5CZA - chains S and T of the 28 polymer chains in the assembly; structure by X-ray diffraction, 2.50 A resolution.

# Chain S
Name: Proteasome subunit alpha type-6
Source organism: Saccharomyces cerevisiae (strain ATCC 204508 / S288c)
Notes: EC 3.4.25.1
Reference sequence: P40302 (PSA6_YEAST); residues 0-233 here correspond to UniProt positions 1-234 (UniProt number = residue number + 1)
Chain sequence (234 residues; each row starts with the number of its first residue; numbering starts at 0):
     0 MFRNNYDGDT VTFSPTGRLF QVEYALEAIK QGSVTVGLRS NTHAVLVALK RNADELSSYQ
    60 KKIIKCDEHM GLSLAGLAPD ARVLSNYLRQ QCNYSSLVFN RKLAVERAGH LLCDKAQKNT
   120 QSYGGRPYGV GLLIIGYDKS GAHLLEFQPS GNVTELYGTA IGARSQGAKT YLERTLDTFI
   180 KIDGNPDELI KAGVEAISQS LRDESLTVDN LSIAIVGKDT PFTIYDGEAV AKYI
Unresolved in the structure: 0-2
Curated features (UniProtKB/Swiss-Prot):
  - modified residue: Ser13 (Phosphoserine)
  - cross-link: Lys190 (Glycyl lysine isopeptide (Lys-Gly) (interchain with G-Cter in ubiquitin))

# Chain T
Name: Probable proteasome subunit alpha type-7
Source organism: Saccharomyces cerevisiae (strain ATCC 204508 / S288c)
Notes: EC 3.4.25.1
Reference sequence: P21242 (PSA7_YEAST); residues -3 to 284 here correspond to UniProt positions 1-288 (UniProt number = residue number + 4)
Chain sequence (288 residues; numbered -3 to 284; the number before each row is that of its first residue; numbers below 1 keep their minus sign (Met-3 is residue -3)):
    -3 MTSIGTGYDL SNSVFSPDGR NFQVEYAVKA VENGTTSIGI KCNDGVVFAV EKLITSKLLV
    57 PQKNVKIQVV DRHIGCVYSG LIPDGRHLVN RGREEAASFK KLYKTPIPIP AFADRLGQYV
   117 QAHTLYNSVR PFGVSTIFGG VDKNGAHLYM LEPSGSYWGY KGAATGKGRQ SAKAELEKLV
   177 DHHPEGLSAR EAVKQAAKII YLAHEDNKEK DFELEISWCS LSETNGLHKF VKGDLLQEAI
   237 DFAQKEINGD DDEDEDDSDN VMSSDDENAP VATNANATTD QEGDIHLE
Unresolved in the structure: -3 to 1, 245-284
Curated features (UniProtKB/Swiss-Prot):
  - modified residue: Thr-2 (N-acetylthreonine)

# Interface between chain S and chain T
Pairs across the interface - 61 pairs, chain S then chain T:
  Asn4(S) with Leu6(T)
  Tyr5(S) with Asp5(T), hydrogen bond; Leu6(T), hydrophobic
  Thr9(S) with Arg126(T)
  Val10(S) with Gln19(T); Ser124(T); Val125(T); Arg126(T)
  Thr11(S) with Leu6(T); Gln19(T)
  Phe12(S) with Gln19(T); Tyr22(T), hydrophobic; Ala23(T), hydrophobic; Arg126(T); Pro127(T)
  Ser13(S) with Tyr22(T)
  Pro14(S) with Tyr22(T), hydrophobic; Lys25(T)
  Thr15(S) with Lys25(T)
  Gly16(S) with Tyr22(T); Lys25(T); Ala26(T)
  Leu18(S) with Leu77(T), hydrophobic; Arg126(T)
  His109(S) with Arg82(T)
  Cys112(S) with Arg82(T)
  Asp113(S) with Arg82(T), salt bridge; Asn86(T)
  Gln116(S) with Pro79(T); Asp80(T); His83(T), hydrogen bond; Arg126(T)
  Thr119(S) with Arg126(T), hydrogen bond (backbone-side chain)
  Gln120(S) with His119(T); Val125(T); Arg126(T), hydrogen bond (backbone-backbone); Phe128(T)
  Ser121(S) with Ser124(T)
  Tyr122(S) with Ser124(T), hydrogen bond (backbone-backbone)
  Ser149(S) with Pro79(T)
  Gly150(S) with Pro79(T)
  Asn151(S) with Ile78(T); Pro79(T)
  Thr153(S) with Leu55(T); Asn60(T)
  Glu154(S) with Val56(T); Lys59(T); Asn60(T), hydrogen bond (backbone-side chain)
  Leu155(S) with Leu54(T); Leu55(T); Val56(T)
  Tyr156(S) with Leu54(T), hydrogen bond (backbone-backbone); Leu55(T); Val56(T); Pro57(T)
  Gly157(S) with Leu54(T)
  Lys168(S) with Leu54(T)
  Leu171(S) with Leu54(T)
  Glu172(S) with Ser52(T), hydrogen bond; Lys53(T)
  Leu175(S) with Lys53(T)
Other interface residues (no listed pair), chain S (34 interface residues in all): Arg38, Val152, Phe178
Other interface residues (no listed pair), chain T (30 interface residues in all): Asn123, Gly129

# Overview
Chain S and chain T form an interface of 34 and 30 residues respectively, with 8 hydrogen bonds and 1 salt
bridge. Among the polar pairs are Asp113(S)-Arg82(T), Tyr5(S)-Asp5(T) and Gln116(S)-His83(T).
Here chain S is Proteasome subunit alpha type-6 and chain T is Probable proteasome subunit alpha type-7, both
from Saccharomyces cerevisiae (strain ATCC 204508 / S288c). Entry 5CZA (Yeast 20S proteasome beta5-D166N
mutant) was determined by X-ray diffraction, deposited together with 5CZ4, 5CZ5, 5CZ6, 5CZ7, 5CZ8, 5CZ9 and 16
further entries.
